Entry 4FVW (X-ray diffraction, 1.81 A resolution); this record covers chains A and B.

# Chain A (and B)
Name: Nitric oxide synthase, brain
Source organism: Rattus norvegicus
Notes: EC 1.14.13.39; chain B of this document is another copy of the same molecule, construct and numbering; everything in this record applies to it too
Reference sequence: P29476 (NOS1_RAT); residue numbers follow UniProt; this construct covers 297-718
Chain sequence (422 residues; numbered 297 to 718; the number before each row is that of its first residue):
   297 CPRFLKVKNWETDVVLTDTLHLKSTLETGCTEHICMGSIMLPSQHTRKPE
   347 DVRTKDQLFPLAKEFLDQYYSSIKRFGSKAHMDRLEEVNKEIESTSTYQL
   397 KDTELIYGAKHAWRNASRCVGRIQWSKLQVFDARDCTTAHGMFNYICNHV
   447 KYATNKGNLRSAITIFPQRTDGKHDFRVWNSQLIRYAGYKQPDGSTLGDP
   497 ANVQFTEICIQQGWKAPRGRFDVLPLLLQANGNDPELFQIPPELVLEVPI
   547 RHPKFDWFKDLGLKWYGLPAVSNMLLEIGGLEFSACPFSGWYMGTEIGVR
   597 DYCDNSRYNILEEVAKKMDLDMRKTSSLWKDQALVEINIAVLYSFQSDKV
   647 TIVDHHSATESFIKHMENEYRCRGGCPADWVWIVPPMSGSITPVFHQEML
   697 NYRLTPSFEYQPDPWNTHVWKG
Unresolved in the structure: 297-298, 339-349, 717-718 (chain B: 297-298, 339-347)
Metal / ion sites: Zn2+: C326, C331 (shared with C326(B), C331(B) of chain B); heme Fe near C415 (its only coordinating residue here)
Residues lining bound ligands:
  - 1KJ (N~5~-(N-methoxycarbamimidoyl)-L-ornithine): Q478, W561, Y562, P565, V567, F584, S585, G586, W587, Y588, M589, E592, D597
  - tetrahydrobiopterin (H4B), molecule 1: W306, W676, F691, H692, Q693, E694
  - tetrahydrobiopterin (H4B), molecule 2: S334, M336, R596, V677, W678
  - heme (HEM): W409, A412, R414, C415, V416, G417, Q420, L424, S457, M570, F584, S585, G586, W587, M589, E592, V649, W678, F704, Y706
Curated features (UniProtKB/Swiss-Prot):
  - binding site ((6R)-L-erythro-5,6,7,8-tetrahydrobiopterin): S334, V677, W678, F691
  - binding site (heme b): C415, Y706
  - binding site (L-arginine): Q478, W587, Y588, E592
  - mutagenesis: Y588 (Y588F: No decrease in nitric-oxide synthase activity; Y588H: 50% decrease of nitric-oxide synthase activity; Y588S: 30% decrease of nitric-oxide synthase activity)
From the paper describing this entry:
  - binding site for 1KJ: Y588, E592, D597

# Interface between chain A and chain B
Pairs across the interface (130; chain A residue first):
  L301(A) - I330(B)  hydrophobic
  W306(A) - M336(B)  hydrophobic
  E307(A) - D600(B)
  E307(A) - N601(B)
  E307(A) - S602(B)  hydrogen bond
  H317(A) - I330(B)
  S320(A) - H329(B)
  T321(A) - H329(B)
  L322(A) - H329(B)
  E323(A) - E328(B)
  T324(A) - T327(B)  hydrogen bond (side chain-backbone)
  T324(A) - E328(B)  hydrogen bond (backbone-backbone)
  T324(A) - H329(B)
  T324(A) - I330(B)
  T324(A) - C331(B)
  C326(A) - C326(B)  hydrophobic
  C326(A) - T327(B)
  C326(A) - E328(B)
  C326(A) - C331(B)  hydrophobic
  T327(A) - T324(B)  hydrogen bond (backbone-side chain)
  T327(A) - C326(B)
  E328(A) - E323(B)
  E328(A) - T324(B)  hydrogen bond (backbone-backbone)
  E328(A) - C326(B)
  E328(A) - E328(B)
  H329(A) - S320(B)
  H329(A) - T321(B)  hydrogen bond (side chain-backbone)
  H329(A) - L322(B)
  H329(A) - T324(B)
  H329(A) - Y698(B)
  I330(A) - L301(B)  hydrophobic
  I330(A) - H317(B)
  I330(A) - T324(B)
  I330(A) - L696(B)  hydrophobic
  I330(A) - N697(B)
  I330(A) - Y698(B)  hydrophobic
  C331(A) - C326(B)  hydrophobic
  C331(A) - C331(B)  hydrophobic
  C331(A) - L696(B)
  C331(A) - N697(B)  hydrogen bond (backbone-backbone)
  M332(A) - L301(B)  hydrophobic
  M332(A) - L696(B)  hydrophobic
  S334(A) - W676(B)
  S334(A) - E694(B)
  S334(A) - M695(B)  hydrogen bond (side chain-backbone)
  I335(A) - E694(B)
  I335(A) - M695(B)
  M336(A) - W306(B)
  M336(A) - E694(B)  hydrogen bond (backbone-side chain)
  V595(A) - S686(B)
  R596(A) - S686(B)
  R596(A) - F691(B)
  R596(A) - H692(B)
  D600(A) - E307(B)
  D600(A) - H692(B)  salt bridge
  N601(A) - E307(B)  hydrogen bond (backbone-side chain)
  S602(A) - E307(B)  hydrogen bond (side chain-backbone)
  L607(A) - I687(B)  hydrophobic
  T621(A) - D650(B)  hydrogen bond
  T621(A) - H652(B)
  T621(A) - S653(B)  hydrogen bond
  S622(A) - L638(B)
  S622(A) - Q642(B)  hydrogen bond
  S622(A) - D650(B)
  S623(A) - I635(B)
  L624(A) - N634(B)
  L624(A) - I635(B)
  L624(A) - L638(B)  hydrophobic
  L624(A) - H651(B)
  K626(A) - I687(B)
  D627(A) - V631(B)
  D627(A) - H651(B)  salt bridge
  D627(A) - H652(B)  salt bridge
  D627(A) - M683(B)
  D627(A) - S684(B)  hydrogen bond
  Q628(A) - V631(B)
  Q628(A) - E632(B)  hydrogen bond
  Q628(A) - I635(B)
  V631(A) - D627(B)
  V631(A) - Q628(B)
  V631(A) - V631(B)  hydrophobic
  E632(A) - Q628(B)  hydrogen bond
  N634(A) - L624(B)
  I635(A) - S623(B)
  I635(A) - L624(B)
  I635(A) - Q628(B)
  L638(A) - S622(B)
  L638(A) - L624(B)  hydrophobic
  Q642(A) - S622(B)  hydrogen bond
  D650(A) - T621(B)  hydrogen bond
  D650(A) - S622(B)
  H651(A) - L624(B)
  H651(A) - D627(B)  salt bridge
  H652(A) - T621(B)
  H652(A) - L624(B)
  H652(A) - D627(B)  salt bridge
  W676(A) - S334(B)
  W676(A) - V677(B)  hydrophobic
  V677(A) - W676(B)  hydrophobic
  P682(A) - S684(B)
  P682(A) - G685(B)  hydrogen bond (backbone-backbone)
  P682(A) - S686(B)  hydrogen bond (backbone-backbone)
  M683(A) - D627(B)
  M683(A) - S684(B)
  S684(A) - D627(B)  hydrogen bond
  S684(A) - P682(B)
  S684(A) - M683(B)
  S684(A) - S684(B)
  G685(A) - P682(B)  hydrogen bond (backbone-backbone)
  S686(A) - V595(B)
  S686(A) - R596(B)
  S686(A) - P682(B)  hydrogen bond (backbone-backbone)
  I687(A) - L607(B)  hydrophobic
  I687(A) - K626(B)
  I687(A) - D627(B)
  F691(A) - R596(B)
  H692(A) - R596(B)
  H692(A) - D600(B)  salt bridge
  E694(A) - S334(B)
  E694(A) - I335(B)
  E694(A) - M336(B)  hydrogen bond (side chain-backbone)
  M695(A) - S334(B)  hydrogen bond (backbone-side chain)
  M695(A) - I335(B)
  L696(A) - C331(B)
  L696(A) - M332(B)  hydrophobic
  L696(A) - I335(B)  hydrophobic
  N697(A) - I330(B)
  N697(A) - C331(B)  hydrogen bond (backbone-backbone)
  Y698(A) - H329(B)
  Y698(A) - I330(B)  hydrophobic
Other interface residues (no listed pair), chain A (63 interface residues in all): K302, V303, G333, L337, C599, L630, S653
Other interface residues (no listed pair), chain B (63 interface residues in all): K302, V303, G333, L337, C599, L630

# Summary
The chain A/chain B interface involves 63 residues from each chain, with 27 hydrogen bonds and 6 salt bridges.
Among the polar pairs are D600(A)-H692(B), D627(A)-H651(B) and D627(A)-H652(B). Ligands of chain A: heme,
tetrahydrobiopterin and compound 1KJ. From the paper: a binding site for 1KJ at Y588(A), E592(A) and D597(A).
Chain A and chain B are both Nitric oxide synthase, brain (Rattus norvegicus); the structure, Structure of rat
nNOS heme domain in complex with N(omega)-methoxy-L-arginine, was determined by X-ray diffraction, deposited
together with 4FVX, 4FVY, 4FVZ, 4FW0 and 4GQE.
